Entry 9GWT (X-ray diffraction, 2.89 A resolution); this record covers chains H and L of the 3 polymer chains in the assembly.

# Chain H
Protein: 23ME-00610 Fab (heavy)
Organism: Homo sapiens
Notes: antibody fragment or engineered binder
Chain sequence (234 residues; each row starts with the number of its first residue):
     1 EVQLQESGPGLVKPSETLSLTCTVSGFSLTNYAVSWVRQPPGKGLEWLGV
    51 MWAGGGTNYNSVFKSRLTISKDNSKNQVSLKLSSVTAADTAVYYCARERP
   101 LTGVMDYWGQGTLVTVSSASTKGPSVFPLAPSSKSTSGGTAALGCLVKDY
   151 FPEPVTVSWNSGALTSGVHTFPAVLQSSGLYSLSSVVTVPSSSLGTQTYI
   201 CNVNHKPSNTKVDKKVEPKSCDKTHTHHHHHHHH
Not modelled in the structure: 134-137, 223-234
Disulfides: Cys22-Cys95, Cys145-Cys201
Reported in the primary citation:
  - mutagenesis - A33R: increased binding to MfCD200R1
  - mutagenesis - A33R (Log2ER = -1.84): decreased binding to hCD200R1
  - mutagenesis - A33R: decreased binding to Isoform 1 of Cell surface glycoprotein CD200 receptor 1

# Chain L
Protein: 23ME-00610 Fab (light)
Organism: Homo sapiens
Notes: antibody fragment or engineered binder
Chain sequence (218 residues; row label = number of the first residue in the row):
     1 DIVLTQSPDSLAVSLGERATINCRASESVDYSGNSFMHWFQQKPGQPPKL
    51 LIYRASNLESGIPDRFSGSGSRTDFTLTISSLQAEDVAVYYCHQSNEDPP
   101 TFGGGTKVEIKRTVAAPSVFIFPPSDEQLKSGTASVVCLLNNFYPREAKV
   151 QWKVDNALQSGNSQESVTEQDSKDSTYSLSSTLTLSKADYEKHKVYACEV
   201 THQGLSSPVTKSFNRGEC
Disulfides: Cys23-Cys92, Cys138-Cys198

# Chain H / chain L interface
Pairs across the interface - 63 pairs, chain H then chain L:
  Gln39(H) - Gln42(L)  hydrogen bond
  Gln39(H) - Tyr91(L)
  Gly44(H) - Tyr91(L)
  Leu45(H) - Pro48(L)  hydrophobic
  Leu45(H) - Tyr91(L)  hydrophobic
  Leu45(H) - Phe102(L)
  Trp47(H) - Asp98(L)
  Trp47(H) - Pro99(L)  hydrophobic
  Trp47(H) - Pro100(L)
  Asn58(H) - Asp98(L)  hydrogen bond
  Tyr94(H) - Gln42(L)  hydrogen bond
  Tyr94(H) - Gln46(L)
  Tyr94(H) - Pro47(L)  hydrophobic
  Arg99(H) - Tyr53(L)
  Arg99(H) - Glu59(L)  salt bridge
  Thr102(H) - Phe36(L)
  Thr102(H) - Arg54(L)
  Thr102(H) - Ser95(L)  hydrogen bond (backbone-side chain)
  Gly103(H) - His93(L)
  Gly103(H) - Ser95(L)
  Val104(H) - His38(L)
  Val104(H) - Leu50(L)  hydrophobic
  Val104(H) - Tyr53(L)  hydrophobic
  Met105(H) - Phe40(L)
  Asp106(H) - Leu50(L)
  Trp108(H) - Phe40(L)
  Trp108(H) - Pro48(L)
  Gly109(H) - Pro47(L)
  Gln110(H) - Pro47(L)
  Phe127(H) - Ser125(L)
  Phe127(H) - Glu127(L)
  Phe127(H) - Gln128(L)
  Pro128(H) - Ser125(L)
  Pro128(H) - Glu127(L)
  Leu129(H) - Phe122(L)
  Leu129(H) - Val137(L)  hydrophobic
  Ala130(H) - Phe122(L)
  Ala142(H) - Phe120(L)  hydrophobic
  Ala142(H) - Phe122(L)
  Leu146(H) - Ser135(L)
  Lys148(H) - Gln128(L)
  Lys148(H) - Ser135(L)
  His169(H) - Asn141(L)
  His169(H) - Asn142(L)  hydrogen bond
  His169(H) - Asp171(L)
  His169(H) - Ser178(L)  hydrogen bond
  Phe171(H) - Leu139(L)  hydrophobic
  Phe171(H) - Ser166(L)
  Phe171(H) - Thr168(L)
  Phe171(H) - Ser178(L)
  Phe171(H) - Leu179(L)
  Phe171(H) - Ser180(L)
  Pro172(H) - Ser166(L)  hydrogen bond (backbone-side chain)
  Pro172(H) - Val167(L)
  Val174(H) - Gln164(L)
  Val174(H) - Glu165(L)
  Leu175(H) - Gln164(L)  hydrogen bond (backbone-side chain)
  Gln176(H) - Gln164(L)
  Val186(H) - Leu139(L)  hydrophobic
  Thr188(H) - Asn141(L)
  Lys214(H) - Glu127(L)  salt bridge
  Lys219(H) - Asp126(L)  salt bridge
  Lys219(H) - Cys218(L)
Other interface residues (no listed pair), chain H (41 interface residues in all): Val37, Lys43, Glu46, Asn60, Val126, Thr140, Leu143, Thr170, Ser220
Other interface residues (no listed pair), chain L (41 interface residues in all): Gly104, Thr184

# Overview
Chain H and chain L each contribute 41 residues to their interface, with 8 hydrogen bonds and 3 salt bridges.
Among the polar pairs are Arg99(H)-Glu59(L), Lys214(H)-Glu127(L) and Lys219(H)-Asp126(L). The paper reports
that A33R of chain H increases binding to MfCD200R1; A33R of chain H reduces binding to hCD200R1.
Chain H is 23ME-00610 Fab (heavy) and chain L is 23ME-00610 Fab (light), both from Homo sapiens; the
structure, crystal structure of 23ME-00610 Fab in complex with human CD200R1, was determined by X-ray
diffraction (same publication as 9GWZ).
